Entry 8YHQ (electron microscopy, 2.42 A resolution); this record covers chains J and N of the 20 polymer chains in the assembly.

Chain J:
Protein: COR1 isoform 1
Organism: Saccharomyces cerevisiae
UniProtKB: A0A6A5Q3X1 (A0A6A5Q3X1_YEASX); numbering as in UniProt (aligned over 27-457)
Chain sequence (431 residues; row label = number of the first residue in the row):
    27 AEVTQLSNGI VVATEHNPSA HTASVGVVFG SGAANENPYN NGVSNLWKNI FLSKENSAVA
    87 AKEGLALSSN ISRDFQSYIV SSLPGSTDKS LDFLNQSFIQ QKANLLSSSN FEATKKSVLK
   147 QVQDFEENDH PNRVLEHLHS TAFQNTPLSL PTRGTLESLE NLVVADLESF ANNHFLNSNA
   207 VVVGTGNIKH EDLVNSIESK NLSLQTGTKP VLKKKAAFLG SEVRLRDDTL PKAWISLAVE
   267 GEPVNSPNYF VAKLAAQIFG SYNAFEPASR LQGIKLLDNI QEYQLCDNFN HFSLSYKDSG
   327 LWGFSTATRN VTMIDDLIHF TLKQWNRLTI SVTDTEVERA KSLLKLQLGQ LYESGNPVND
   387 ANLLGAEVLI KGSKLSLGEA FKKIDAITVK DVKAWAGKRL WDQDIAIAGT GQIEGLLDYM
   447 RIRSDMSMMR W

Chain N:
Protein: Cytochrome b-c1 complex subunit Rieske, mitochondrial
Organism: Saccharomyces cerevisiae
Notes: EC 7.1.1.8
UniProtKB: A0A8H8ULJ0 (A0A8H8ULJ0_YEASX); numbering as in UniProt (aligned over 31-215)
Chain sequence (185 residues; row label = number of the first residue in the row):
    31 KSTYRTPNFD DVLKENNDAD KGRSYAYFMV GAMGLLSSAG AKSTVETFIS SMTATADVLA
    91 MAKVEVNLAA IPLGKNVVVK WQGKPVFIRH RTPHEIQEAN SVDMSALKDP QTDADRVKDP
   151 QWLIMLGICT HLGCVPIGEA GDFGGWFCPC HGSHYDISGR IRKGPAPLNL EIPAYEFDGD
   211 KVIVG
Disulfides: Cys164-Cys180
Ligand contacts:
  - phosphatidic acid (6PH; (1R)-2-(phosphonooxy)-1-[(tridecanoyloxy)methyl]ethyl pentadecanoate): Val60, Met63, Gly64, Ser67
  - phosphatidic acid (7PH; (1R)-2-(dodecanoyloxy)-1-[(phosphonooxy)methyl]ethyl tetradecanoate): Gly70, Ala71, Ser73, Thr74, Thr77

How chain J and chain N interact:
Residue-residue contacts - 21 pairs, chain J then chain N:
  Pro64(J) with Arg35(N)
  Phe151(J) with Tyr34(N)
  Glu152(J) with Thr33(N); Tyr34(N), hydrogen bond
  Arg159(J) with Tyr34(N)
  Glu162(J) with Tyr34(N)
  His163(J) with Thr33(N), hydrogen bond; Tyr34(N)
  Ser166(J) with Tyr34(N); Thr36(N), hydrogen bond (backbone-side chain)
  Gln170(J) with Thr36(N); Phe39(N)
  Thr181(J) with Ser32(N)
  Glu183(J) with Lys31(N); Ser32(N)
  Phe244(J) with Asn47(N)
  Leu245(J) with Asn47(N)
  Leu251(J) with Thr33(N)
  Asp428(J) with Arg53(N); Tyr57(N), hydrogen bond
  Gln429(J) with Arg53(N)
Also at the interface, not in a pair above, chain J (19 interface residues in all): Thr167, Pro177, Trp427, Arg449
Also at the interface, not in a pair above, chain N (12 interface residues in all): Leu43, Ala49

Overview:
19 residues of chain J face 12 of chain N across their interface; the contacts include 4 hydrogen bonds. Among
the polar pairs are Glu152(J)-Tyr34(N), His163(J)-Thr33(N) and Ser166(J)-Thr36(N). Chain N binds phosphatidic
acid.
Chain J is COR1 isoform 1 and chain N is Cytochrome b-c1 complex subunit Rieske, mitochondrial, both from
Saccharomyces cerevisiae; the structure, Cryo-EM structure of Saccharomyces cerevisiae bc1 complex in
pyraclostrobin-bound state, was determined by electron microscopy, deposited together with 8YIN and 8ZMT.
